5S4V - chains D and E of the 6 polymer chains in the assembly; structure by X-ray diffraction, 2.30 A resolution.

Chain D:
Protein: Tubulin beta-2B chain
Organism: Bos taurus
Reference sequence: Q6B856 (TBB2B_BOVIN); the author numbering skips numbers that UniProt does not, so the offset changes along the chain: 1-42 = UniProt 1-42; 45-360 = UniProt 43-358; 369-455 = UniProt 359-445
Chain sequence (445 residues; each row starts with the number of its first residue; note: 10 numbers in that range are skipped by the numbering (no residue carries them; nothing is unmodelled there)):
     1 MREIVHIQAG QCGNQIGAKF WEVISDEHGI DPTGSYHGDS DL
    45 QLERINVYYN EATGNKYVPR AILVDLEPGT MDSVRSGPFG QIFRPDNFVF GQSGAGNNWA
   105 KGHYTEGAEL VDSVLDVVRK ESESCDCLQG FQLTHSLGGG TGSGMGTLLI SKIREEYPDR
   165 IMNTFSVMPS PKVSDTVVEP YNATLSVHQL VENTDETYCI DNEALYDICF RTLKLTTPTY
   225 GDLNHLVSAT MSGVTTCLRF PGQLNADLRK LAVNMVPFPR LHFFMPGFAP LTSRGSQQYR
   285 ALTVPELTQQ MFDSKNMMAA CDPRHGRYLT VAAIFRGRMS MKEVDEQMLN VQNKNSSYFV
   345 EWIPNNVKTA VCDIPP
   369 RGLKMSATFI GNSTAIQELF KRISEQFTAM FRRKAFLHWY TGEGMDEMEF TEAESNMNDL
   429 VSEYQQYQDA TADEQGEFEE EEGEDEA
Disordered / not traced: 283-284, 442-455
Metal / ion sites: Mg2+: Gln-11 (together with GDP)
Ligand contacts: GDP (guanosine-5'-diphosphate): Gly-10, Gln-11, Cys-12, Gln-15, Ile-16, Ala-99, Asn-101, Ser-140, Gly-142, Gly-143, Gly-144, Thr-145, Gly-146, Val-171, Pro-173, Val-177, Ser-178, Glu-183, Asn-206, Leu-209, Tyr-224, Leu-227, Asn-228
From the paper describing this entry:
  - binding site for N-(2-hydroxyphenyl)acetamide: Asn-102, Trp-407

Chain E:
Protein: Stathmin-4
Organism: Rattus norvegicus
Reference sequence: P63043 (STMN4_RAT); residues 5-145 here correspond to UniProt positions 49-189 (UniProt number = residue number + 44)
Chain sequence (143 residues; row label = number of the first residue in the row):
     3 MADMEVIELN KCTSGQSFEV ILKPPSFDGV PEFNASLPRR RDPSLEEIQK KLEAAEERRK
    63 YQEAELLKHL AEKREHEREV IQKAIEENNN FIKMAKEKLA QKMESNKENR EAHLAAMLER
   123 LQEKDKHAEE VRKNKELKEE ASR
Disordered / not traced: 3-5, 29-43, 144-145
Sequence notes: initiating methionine (3); expression tag (4)

How chain D and chain E interact:
Residue-residue contacts (25; chain D residue first):
  Tyr-108(D) / His-129(E)  hydrogen bond
  Tyr-108(D) / Ala-130(E)  hydrophobic
  Tyr-108(D) / Val-133(E)  hydrophobic
  Tyr-108(D) / Arg-134(E)  hydrogen bond (backbone-side chain)
  Thr-109(D) / Lys-137(E)
  Ala-112(D) / Arg-134(E)
  Ser-155(D) / Leu-123(E)
  Ser-155(D) / Lys-126(E)
  Lys-156(D) / Asp-127(E)  salt bridge
  Arg-158(D) / Leu-123(E)
  Glu-159(D) / Leu-120(E)
  Glu-159(D) / Leu-123(E)
  Glu-159(D) / Asp-127(E)
  Gln-193(D) / Lys-126(E)  hydrogen bond
  Asn-197(D) / Leu-123(E)
  Asn-197(D) / Lys-126(E)
  Thr-409(D) / Lys-140(E)  hydrogen bond (backbone-side chain)
  Gly-410(D) / Lys-137(E)
  Gly-410(D) / Lys-140(E)
  Glu-411(D) / Val-133(E)
  Glu-411(D) / Lys-137(E)  salt bridge
  Gly-412(D) / Val-133(E)
  Gly-412(D) / Asn-136(E)
  Met-413(D) / Val-133(E)
  Glu-417(D) / His-129(E)  salt bridge
Other interface residues (no listed pair), chain D (17 interface residues in all): Pro-162, Asp-163
Other interface residues (no listed pair), chain E (15 interface residues in all): Arg-112, Leu-116, Met-119, Gln-124

In short:
17 residues of chain D face 15 of chain E across their interface; the contacts include 4 hydrogen bonds and 3
salt bridges. Polar contacts include Lys-156(D)/Asp-127(E), Glu-411(D)/Lys-137(E) and Glu-417(D)/His-129(E).
Bound to chain D: GDP. From the paper: a binding site for N-(2-hydroxyphenyl)acetamide at Asn-102(D) and
Trp-407(D).
Chain D is Tubulin beta-2B chain (Bos taurus) and chain E is Stathmin-4 (Rattus norvegicus); the structure,
Tubulin-Z57040482-complex, was determined by X-ray diffraction, deposited together with 5S4L, 5S4M, 5S4N,
5S4O, 5S4P, 5S4Q and 52 further entries.
